Entry 8FD3 (electron microscopy, 3.12 A resolution); this record covers chains C and M of the 15 polymer chains in the assembly.

== Chain C ==
Name: Type I-B CRISPR-associated protein Cas7
From: Nostoc sp. 'Peltigera membranacea cyanobiont' 210A
UniProtKB: A0A235IG15 (A0A235IG15_9NOSO); numbering as in UniProt (aligned over 1-323)
Chain sequence (323 residues; row label = number of the first residue in the row):
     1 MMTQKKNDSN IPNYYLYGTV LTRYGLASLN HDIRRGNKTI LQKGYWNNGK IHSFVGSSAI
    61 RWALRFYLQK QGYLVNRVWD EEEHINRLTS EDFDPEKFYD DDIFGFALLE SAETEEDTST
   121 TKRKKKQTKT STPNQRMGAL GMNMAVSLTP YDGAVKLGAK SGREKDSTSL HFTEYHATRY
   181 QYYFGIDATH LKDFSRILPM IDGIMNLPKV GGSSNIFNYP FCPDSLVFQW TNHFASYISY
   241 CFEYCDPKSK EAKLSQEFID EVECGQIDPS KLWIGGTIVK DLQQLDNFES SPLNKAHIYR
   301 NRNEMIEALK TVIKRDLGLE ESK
Unresolved in the structure: 1-11, 110-132, 320-323

== Chain M ==
Molecule: 71-nt RNA strand
Sequence (71 nucleotides; numbered 1 to 71; the number before each row is that of its first residue):
     1 UUGCUCAAGA GAAGUCAUUU AAUAAGGCCA CUGUUAAACG UAGGUGAGUC GUGGCUUUAU
    61 GCCGUUAGGC G
Unresolved in the structure: 64-71

== How chain C and chain M interact ==
Contacting residue pairs (31):
  Asn-30(C) with A38(M), phosphate contact; C39(M), phosphate contact
  Arg-34(C) with A42(M), base contact
  Arg-35(C) with G43(M), hydrogen bond to the sugar; G44(M), salt bridge to the phosphate
  Lys-38(C) with G44(M), base contact
  Ser-58(C) with A38(M), hydrogen bond to the phosphate; C39(M), hydrogen bond to the phosphate
  Arg-61(C) with A37(M), salt bridge to the phosphate
  Trp-62(C) with A38(M), stacking on the base
  Arg-77(C) with A38(M), salt bridge to the phosphate
  Trp-79(C) with A38(M), base contact
  Phe-104(C) with A36(M), sugar contact; A37(M), phosphate contact
  Phe-106(C) with U35(M), hydrogen bond to the sugar
  Ala-107(C) with U35(M), base contact; A36(M), base contact
  Leu-109(C) with A36(M), base contact
  Gln-135(C) with U34(M), hydrogen bond to the base; U35(M), base contact
  Arg-136(C) with U35(M), hydrogen bond to the sugar; A36(M), phosphate contact
  Met-137(C) with U35(M), phosphate contact; A36(M), phosphate contact
  Lys-160(C) with A42(M), hydrogen bond to the base
  Gly-211(C) with A38(M), base contact; G40(M), phosphate contact
  Gly-212(C) with A38(M), base contact
  Ser-213(C) with U41(M), base contact
  Ser-214(C) with G40(M), phosphate contact; U41(M), base contact
Other interface residues (no listed pair), chain C (26 interface residues in all): His-31, Asp-32, Ile-33, Gly-36, Arg-65

== Summary ==
Chain C and chain M form an interface of 26 and 11 residues respectively; the contacts include 7 hydrogen
bonds, 3 salt bridges and 1 aromatic stacking contact. Polar pairs include Gln-135(C)/U34(M),
Lys-160(C)/A42(M) and Arg-35(C)/G43(M).
Here chain C is Type I-B CRISPR-associated protein Cas7 (Nostoc sp. 'Peltigera membranacea cyanobiont' 210A)
and chain M is a 71-nt RNA strand. Entry 8FD3 (Cryo-EM structure of Cascade-PAM complex in type I-B CAST
system) was determined by electron microscopy, deposited together with 8FCJ, 8FCU, 8FCV, 8FCW, 8FD2, 8FF4 and
8FF5.
